2WSC - chains D and L of the 18 polymer chains in the assembly; structure by X-ray diffraction, 3.30 A resolution.

Chain D:
Protein: Photosystem I reaction center subunit II, chloroplastic
Organism: Spinacia oleracea
UniProt: P12353 (PSAD_SPIOL); residues -55 to 156 here correspond to UniProt positions 1-212 (UniProt number = residue number + 56)
Amino-acid sequence (212 residues; numbered -55 to 156; the number before each row is that of its first residue; numbers below 1 keep their minus sign (Met-55 is residue -55)):
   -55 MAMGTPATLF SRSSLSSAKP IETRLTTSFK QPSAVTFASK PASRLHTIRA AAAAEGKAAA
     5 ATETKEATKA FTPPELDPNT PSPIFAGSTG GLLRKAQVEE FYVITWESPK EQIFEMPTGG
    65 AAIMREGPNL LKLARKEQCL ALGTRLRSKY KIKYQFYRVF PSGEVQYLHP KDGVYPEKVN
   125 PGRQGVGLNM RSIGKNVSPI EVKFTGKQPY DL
Not modelled in the structure: -55 to 18
Sequence notes: conflict Gly-52 (Ala4 in P12353), Pro-50 (Gln6 in P12353), Arg-44 (Pro12 in P12353), Glu-34 (Asp22 in P12353), Leu-11 (His45 in P12353), Thr-9 (Ser47 in P12353), Thr12 (Pro68 in P12353), Ala14 (Gly70 in P12353)
Curated features (UniProtKB/Swiss-Prot):
  - region: Arg89 to Lys97 (Ferredoxin and ferredoxin-oxidoreductase binding)

Chain L:
Protein: Photosystem I reaction center subunit XI, chloroplastic
Organism: Spinacia oleracea
UniProt: Q41385 (PSAL_SPIOL); residues -47 to 168 here correspond to UniProt positions 1-216 (UniProt number = residue number + 48)
Amino-acid sequence (216 residues; numbered -47 to 168; the number before each row is that of its first residue; numbers below 1 keep their minus sign (Met-47 is residue -47)):
   -47 MAATTSPMAS QLKSGFTTKA LVVPKGISGP ALRGFPSPRR HTSFTVRAIK TEKPTYQVIQ
    13 PLNGDPFIGG LETPVTSSPL IAWYLSNLPA YRTAVNPLLR GVEVGLAHGF LLVGPFVKAG
    73 PLRNTEYAGA AGSLAAAGLV VILSMCLTMY GIASFKEGEP SIAPALTLTG RKKQPDQLQS
   133 ADGWAKFTGG FFFGGVSGVT WACFLMYVLD LPYYFK
Not modelled in the structure: -47 to 4, 166-168
Bound ions: chlorophyll a Mg near Glu55 (its only coordinating residue here)
Ligand contacts:
  - beta-carotene (BCR): Leu95, Cys98, Leu99, Met101, Tyr102, Trp136
  - beta-carotene / chlorophyll a: Tyr36, Leu40, Glu55, Val56, Ala59, His60, Leu63, Phe68, Leu91
  - chlorophyll a (CLA), molecule 1: Gly22, Thr25, Pro26, Val27, Thr28, Ile33, Tyr36, Leu37
  - chlorophyll a (CLA), molecule 2: Leu23, Thr25, Pro26
  - chlorophyll a (CLA), molecule 3: Val27, Thr28, Leu32, Ile33, Tyr36
  - chlorophyll a (CLA), molecule 4: Tyr36, Asn39, Glu55, Leu58, Ala59, Trp153
  - chlorophyll a (CLA), molecule 5: His60, Leu63, Leu64, Leu91, Leu95
  - chlorophyll a (CLA), molecule 6: Phe62, Leu63, Gly66, Pro67, Lys70, Leu157, Tyr159
  - chlorophyll a (CLA), molecule 7: Leu64, Pro67, Phe68, Ala71, Gly72, Pro73, Leu74
  - chlorophyll a (CLA), molecule 8: Pro73, Leu86, Ala87
  - chlorophyll a (CLA), molecule 9: Leu91, Ile94, Tyr102, Ala105
  - chlorophyll a (CLA), molecule 10: Ile94, Met97, Cys98

How chain D and chain L interact:
Pairs across the interface - 22 pairs, chain D then chain L:
  Glu19(D) - Gly16(L)
  Glu19(D) - Asp17(L)
  Leu20(D) - Gln12(L)
  Pro27(D) - Phe19(L)
  Phe29(D) - Pro18(L)
  Phe29(D) - Phe19(L)  hydrophobic
  Ala30(D) - Pro13(L)
  Ala30(D) - Pro18(L)
  Gly31(D) - Pro13(L)
  Gly31(D) - Pro18(L)
  Gly31(D) - Leu23(L)
  Ser32(D) - Gly21(L)  hydrogen bond (backbone-backbone)
  Ser32(D) - Leu23(L)
  Thr33(D) - Gly21(L)
  Thr33(D) - Leu23(L)
  Leu36(D) - Phe19(L)
  Leu36(D) - Ile20(L)
  Arg38(D) - Asp128(L)
  Gln41(D) - Lys125(L)
  Met60(D) - Phe19(L)  hydrophobic
  Leu75(D) - Phe19(L)  hydrophobic
  Lys76(D) - Asp17(L)  salt bridge
Interface residues without a listed pair, chain D (15 interface residues in all): Gly35
Interface residues without a listed pair, chain L (13 interface residues in all): Asn15, Gly22

In short:
15 residues of chain D and 13 residues of chain L are in contact; the contacts include 1 hydrogen bond and 1
salt bridge. Polar contacts include Lys76(D)-Asp17(L) and Ser32(D)-Gly21(L). Ligands of chain L: 10 copies of
chlorophyll a, beta-carotene / chlorophyll a and beta-carotene.
Chain D is Photosystem I reaction center subunit II, chloroplastic and chain L is Photosystem I reaction
center subunit XI, chloroplastic, both from Spinacia oleracea; the structure, Improved Model of Plant
Photosystem I, was determined by X-ray diffraction (same publication as 3LW5, 2WSE and 2WSF).
